6J2C - chains n and m of the 47 polymer chains in the assembly; structure by electron microscopy, 7.00 A resolution (low resolution: residue-level contacts below are approximate; hydrogen-bond / salt-bridge calls are withheld).

# Chain n
Protein: Proteasome subunit alpha type-4
From: Saccharomyces cerevisiae S288c
Notes: EC 3.4.25.1
Reference sequence: P40303 (PSA4_YEAST); numbering as in UniProt (aligned over 1-254)
Chain sequence (254 residues; each row starts with the number of its first residue):
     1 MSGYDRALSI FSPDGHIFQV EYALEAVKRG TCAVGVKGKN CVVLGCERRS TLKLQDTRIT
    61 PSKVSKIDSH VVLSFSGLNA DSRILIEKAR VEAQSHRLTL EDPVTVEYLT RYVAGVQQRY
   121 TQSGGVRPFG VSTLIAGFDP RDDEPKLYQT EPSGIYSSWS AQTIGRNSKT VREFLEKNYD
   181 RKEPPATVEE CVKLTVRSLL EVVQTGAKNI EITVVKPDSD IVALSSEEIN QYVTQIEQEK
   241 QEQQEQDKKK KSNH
Not modelled in the structure: 1-2, 244-254
Curated features (UniProtKB/Swiss-Prot):
  - modified residue: Thr-60 (Phosphothreonine)

# Chain m
Protein: Proteasome subunit alpha type-5
From: Saccharomyces cerevisiae S288c
Notes: EC 3.4.25.1
Reference sequence: P32379 (PSA5_YEAST); numbering as in UniProt (aligned over 1-260)
Chain sequence (260 residues; row label = number of the first residue in the row):
     1 MFLTRSEYDR GVSTFSPEGR LFQVEYSLEA IKLGSTAIGI ATKEGVVLGV EKRATSPLLE
    61 SDSIEKIVEI DRHIGCAMSG LTADARSMIE HARTAAVTHN LYYDEDINVE SLTQSVCDLA
   121 LRFGEGASGE ERLMSRPFGV ALLIAGHDAD DGYQLFHAEP SGTFYRYNAK AIGSGSEGAQ
   181 AELLNEWHSS LTLKEAELLV LKILKQVMEE KLDENNAQLS CITKQDGFKI YDNEKTAELI
   241 KELKEKEAAE SPEEADVEMS
Not modelled in the structure: 1-8, 251-260

# Interface between chain n and chain m
Residue-residue contacts (59):
  Asp-5(n) / Glu-125(m)
  Asp-5(n) / Gly-126(m)
  Arg-6(n) / Glu-125(m)
  Ala-7(n) / Glu-125(m)
  Ala-7(n) / Ser-135(m)
  Ser-9(n) / Ser-135(m)
  Ser-9(n) / Arg-136(m)
  Ile-10(n) / Asp-9(m)
  Ile-10(n) / Gln-23(m)
  Phe-11(n) / Gln-23(m)
  Phe-11(n) / Tyr-26(m)
  Phe-11(n) / Ser-27(m)
  Phe-11(n) / Arg-136(m)
  Phe-11(n) / Pro-137(m)
  Ser-12(n) / Tyr-26(m)
  Pro-13(n) / Tyr-26(m)
  Gly-15(n) / Leu-33(m)
  Ile-17(n) / Arg-136(m)
  Arg-111(n) / Glu-65(m)
  Arg-111(n) / Arg-86(m)
  Gln-118(n) / Ala-83(m)
  Gln-118(n) / Asp-84(m)
  Gln-118(n) / Arg-86(m)
  Gln-118(n) / Ser-87(m)
  Arg-119(n) / Glu-90(m)
  Thr-121(n) / Asp-84(m)
  Thr-121(n) / Ser-135(m)
  Gln-122(n) / Ser-87(m)
  Gln-122(n) / Met-134(m)
  Gln-122(n) / Ser-135(m)
  Gln-122(n) / Phe-138(m)
  Ser-123(n) / Leu-133(m)
  Ser-123(n) / Ser-135(m)
  Gly-124(n) / Leu-133(m)
  Gly-124(n) / Met-134(m)
  Gly-124(n) / Ser-135(m)
  Ser-153(n) / Ala-83(m)
  Gly-154(n) / Ala-83(m)
  Ile-155(n) / Leu-81(m)
  Ile-155(n) / Thr-82(m)
  Ile-155(n) / Ala-83(m)
  Tyr-156(n) / Arg-86(m)
  Ser-157(n) / Leu-59(m)
  Ser-157(n) / Ser-63(m)
  Ser-157(n) / Ile-64(m)
  Ser-158(n) / Leu-59(m)
  Ser-158(n) / Glu-60(m)
  Ser-158(n) / Ser-63(m)
  Trp-159(n) / Ser-56(m)
  Trp-159(n) / Leu-59(m)
  Ser-160(n) / Leu-58(m)
  Ala-161(n) / Leu-58(m)
  Leu-175(n) / Leu-58(m)
  Glu-176(n) / Ser-56(m)
  Glu-176(n) / Pro-57(m)
  Arg-181(n) / Pro-57(m)
  Arg-181(n) / Leu-58(m)
  Arg-181(n) / Leu-59(m)
  Arg-181(n) / Glu-60(m)
Interface residues without a listed pair, chain n (32 interface residues in all): His-16, Tyr-148, Tyr-179
Interface residues without a listed pair, chain m (35 interface residues in all): Arg-10, Glu-29, Ala-30, Thr-55, Ala-85, Gly-124, Gly-139

# Overview
32 residues of chain n face 35 of chain m across their interface.
Here chain n is Proteasome subunit alpha type-4 and chain m is Proteasome subunit alpha type-5, both from
Saccharomyces cerevisiae S288c. Entry 6J2C (Yeast proteasome in translocation competent state (C3-a)) was
determined by electron microscopy together with 6J2N, 6J30, 6J2Q and 6J2X from the same study.
